9E6Q - chains 1 and Ad of the 40 polymer chains in the assembly; structure by electron microscopy, 1.95 A resolution.

Chain 1:
Molecule: 23S rRNA
Organism: Pyrobaculum calidifontis JCM 11548
Sequence (3024 nucleotides; numbered 1 to 3024; the number before each row is that of its first residue):
     1 UAGGCAAAGC CGCCCGGUGG AUGGCUCGGC UCGGGCGXCG AAGAAGGGCG UGGCAAGCUG
    61 CGAUAAGCCC GGGGUAGCXG CAGGCAGGCU UAGAACCCGG GAUCCCCGAA UGGGGCUUCC
   121 UGCCGGGGCC GAAUAGGCCC CGGCGCCCCG UAAGGGGCGG GAACGCGGGG AAAGGAAACA
   181 UCUUAGUACC CGCAGGAAGG GAAGCCAACA GGGACCCCCU GAGUAGGGGC GACCGAAAGG
   241 GGGAUAGCCC AAACCAAAUC CUCGCGGGAC AACCGUGGGG AGAUGUGGGG CUUGGGCCCG
   301 GGCAACCGCC GGCGGGCGGU AGCCGAAGUG GGCUGGAAUG CCCCGCCGUA GAGGGUGAUA
   361 GCCCCGUAGG CGAAACCGCC CGUGGCGGAG UCCCGGGGUC CCGGAGUACC UCGGCUUAGU
   421 UUUGCCGGGG GAACGCGCCG GCCACUGGCC GGCAAGGCUA AGCACGUCCC GAGUCCGAUA
   481 GCGCACUAGU ACCGUGAGGG AAAGCUGAAA AGAACCCCGG AAGGGGGGUG AAAAGAGCCU
   541 GAAACCGGGC GGCUACAGUG GGGCAGGCCC GAAAGGAUGC CCCCUCCCGA AGGAAACCCC
   601 GGUGACGGGG GAGUACGAGG GAGGGGGUCC AGGGUCUGCC CUUACGUCUA GAAACACGGG
   661 CCGGGGAGUU CACGGCCGUG GCGAGCCUAA GGGGUUCAAC CCCGGAGGCG UAGGGAAACC
   721 GACAGCCCGC AGCGGGGCAA CCCGCGAGGG GCGGGGUCUU AAAGGGCCCG UAGUCACGGC
   781 CGUGAGACCA GAAACCGGGC GAUCUAGCCC UGGGCAGGGU GAAGCGGGGC GAAAGCCCCG
   841 UGGAGGCCCG AAGGGGUUCU GAUGUGCAAA UCGUUCCCAU GACCUGGGGC UAGGGGCAAA
   901 AGACCAAUCA AGCCCGGUGA UAGCUGGUUC CCCCCGAAGC GGGUCUCAGC CCGGCCUCCC
   961 CGGAGGCGGC CGGCGGGGUA GAGUACUGAU CGGGGGUGCG GGAGCCGAAA GGCUCCGGCC
  1021 CCCGGUCAAA CUCCGAACCU GCCAGCGCCG UAGAAGGGGG GAGGCGGGGG CGGUGGGGUA
  1081 AGCCUCCGCU CCGAGACGGG AACAACCGAG ACCGGGGUUA AGGCCCCCAA GUGCGGGCUU
  1141 AGUGUCAAUC UAAAAGGGCG UCCCCCGCCC AAGACAGCGG GGCCGUGGGC CUAACAGCAG
  1201 CCAUCGGCUA AGCAACGCGU AACAGCGGAC CCGCCGAGGC GGGGGGCCCC GAAGAUGUAC
  1261 AGGGACUAAG CCCGCCGCCG AGACCCCGGC CCGCGGGCCG UUGGCCCGCG UGGGGUAGGG
  1321 GGGCGCGGCC GUGGGGCAGA AGCCGGGCCG UGAGGUCCGG UGGACCCGCG GCCGACGAAG
  1381 AUCCCGGCGG UAGUAGCAGC GAAGAGGGGU GAGAAGCCCC UCCGCCGGAA AGGACCAGGG
  1441 UUUCCUGGCA ACUUCAAUAG GCCAGGAGUU AGCCGGUCCU AAGGCGGGGC CUAAUAGGCA
  1501 CCCGCCGAAA GGGAAACGGG UUAAUAUUCC CGUGCCGCGG GGGUAGGUUC UGCGGCAACG
  1561 CAGGCCCCGU CCCCGACGCC UCGGGAUAGG GCGGGCGGGA CUGCCGUCCC GCUUAACCGU
  1621 CGAAGGCCGG GGAGUGCCGU AAUGGCGAGA ACCGGCCGAA GGCGGGAAUA GCCGGGGGUU
  1681 UCCCCGGUCC GCCCGACUCC UGGGGCCCGU GAAAAGGGGA CGGGGAACGA GCCCCCGCGC
  1741 CCGUACCGAG AACCGACGCA GGUGCUCCUG GGUGAGAAGC CCAAGGCGGC UCGGGUGACC
  1801 CCGGGCCAGG GAACUCGGCA AAUUGGCCCC GUAACUUCGG GAGAAGGGGU GCCUGCGGUC
  1861 UUGGGGUAUA CCCCCGGGAC CGCAGGUCGC AGUGGCAAGG GGGACCUGAC UGUUUAACAA
  1921 AAACAUAGGU CCCCGCGAGC CCGUAAGGGU GUGUACGGGG GCUGAAUCCU GGCCACUGGC
  1981 GGUACGUGAX CCCCGGGUAC AACCGGGCGA XGCGCXGCUG AAGGCCGGGG GUAACUCUGA
  2041 CCCUCUUAAG GUAGCXAAXU GCCUUGCCGG GUAAGUUCCG GCGUGCAUGA AUGGAUCAAC
  2101 GAGGUCCCCA CUGUCCCGGC CCGGGGCCCG GCGAACCCAC CUCCAGGUGC ACAGUCCUGG
  2161 GACCCCCGAC GGGGCGAGAA GUCCCUAUGG AGCUUCACAG CAGCCUGUCG UUGCGGGGGG
  2221 GCGGGGGGUG CAGAGCGUAG GUGGGAGCGA UGAAACGGGG UCUCCGGGCC CCGUGGAUGC
  2281 GACCCUGGAA CACCACCCAC UCUCCGCCCC UCCGCUUACC CGCCGCAAGG CGGGGACAGC
  2341 GGCAGGCGGG CUGUUCGGCU GGGGCGGCAC ACCCCUGAAA AGAUAUCGGG GGUGCCCAAA
  2401 GCUCGGCUCA GGCGGGUCAG AAAUCCGCCG UAGAGUGUAA GGGCAAAAGC CGGGCUGACU
  2461 GGGCCCUUGA ACGCAAGGGG CCCAGGCGGG AAACCGGGGC CUAGAGAACG CUCGUGCCCC
  2521 CACCAGUGGG GGCCGGGCAU GACAGAAAAG UUACCCUAGG AAUAACCGGC UCGUCGCGGG
  2581 UGAGAGUCCC CAUCGACCCC GCGGUUUGGU ACCCAGACGU CGUCUCUUCC CAUCCUGGCG
  2641 GUGCAGCAGC CGCCAAGGGU GGGGCUGCCC GCCCAUUAAA GGGGAACGUG XGAUGGGUUC
  2701 AGACCGUCGC GAGACAGGUC GGUCUCUACC UGUCGGGGGC GCUGGCCGCC UGAGGGGAAG
  2761 GUGCCCUCAG UACGAGAGGA ACGGGGCGCC GCGGCCUCUA GUGUACCGGU UGUCCGGCAG
  2821 GGCACUGCCG GGCAGCCACG CCGUGGGGGA UAACCGCUGA AAGCAUCUAA GCGGGAAGCC
  2881 CUCCCCGAGA CGAGGCGGCC GUUGCCCUGG GGGCAACCCC GGGGCACGAG GGCUCCXGUA
  2941 GAAGACGGGG UUGAUGGGGG GGCGGUGUAA CCCCCGAGGG UUUCCCGAGG GGAGAGCCGG
  3001 CCCCUCCCAA UCGCCCGAGC GUXC
Unresolved in the structure: 996-1019, 1178-1233, 2032-2040, 2218-2310
Modified positions: 5MC (5-methylcytidine-5'-monophosphate) at position 38, B8T (4-methyl, cytidine-5'-monophosphate) at position 79, OMC (o2'-methylycytidine-5'-monophosphate) at position 492, OMC (o2'-methylycytidine-5'-monophosphate) at position 493, OMC (o2'-methylycytidine-5'-monophosphate) at position 673, OMC (o2'-methylycytidine-5'-monophosphate) at position 872, OMU (o2'-methyluridine 5'-monophosphate) at position 875, OMG (o2'-methylguanosine-5'-monophosphate) at position 902, OMU (o2'-methyluridine 5'-monophosphate) at position 908, OMC (o2'-methylycytidine-5'-monophosphate) at position 1816, PSU (pseudouridine-5'-monophosphate) at position 1911, OMG (o2'-methylguanosine-5'-monophosphate) at position 1947, OMG (o2'-methylguanosine-5'-monophosphate) at position 1949, OMG (o2'-methylguanosine-5'-monophosphate) at position 1957, OMG (o2'-methylguanosine-5'-monophosphate) at position 1971, OMC (o2'-methylycytidine-5'-monophosphate) at position 1976, PSU (pseudouridine-5'-monophosphate) at position 1987, A2M (2'-O-methyladenosine 5'-(dihydrogen phosphate)) at position 1990, A2M (2'-O-methyladenosine 5'-(dihydrogen phosphate)) at position 2011, 4AC (N(4)-acetylcytidine-5'-monophosphate) at position 2016, OMG (o2'-methylguanosine-5'-monophosphate) at position 2017, OMC (o2'-methylycytidine-5'-monophosphate) at position 2018, PSU (pseudouridine-5'-monophosphate) at position 2044, 5MC (5-methylcytidine-5'-monophosphate) at position 2056, A2M (2'-O-methyladenosine 5'-(dihydrogen phosphate)) at position 2059, OMG (o2'-methylguanosine-5'-monophosphate) at position 2066, OMG (o2'-methylguanosine-5'-monophosphate) at position 2071, OMU (o2'-methyluridine 5'-monophosphate) at position 2077, OMU (o2'-methyluridine 5'-monophosphate) at position 2088, OMG (o2'-methylguanosine-5'-monophosphate) at position 2103, OMG (o2'-methylguanosine-5'-monophosphate) at position 2104, OMC (o2'-methylycytidine-5'-monophosphate) at position 2115, OMC (o2'-methylycytidine-5'-monophosphate) at position 2116, OMC (o2'-methylycytidine-5'-monophosphate) at position 2143, OMU (o2'-methyluridine 5'-monophosphate) at position 2155, OMG (o2'-methylguanosine-5'-monophosphate) at position 2176, OMG (o2'-methylguanosine-5'-monophosphate) at position 2362, OMG (o2'-methylguanosine-5'-monophosphate) at position 2366, OMG (o2'-methylguanosine-5'-monophosphate) at position 2388, OMU (o2'-methyluridine 5'-monophosphate) at position 2408, OMG (o2'-methylguanosine-5'-monophosphate) at position 2537, OMC (o2'-methylycytidine-5'-monophosphate) at position 2538, OMC (o2'-methylycytidine-5'-monophosphate) at position 2555, PSU (pseudouridine-5'-monophosphate) at position 2571, OMU (o2'-methyluridine 5'-monophosphate) at position 2574, OMG (o2'-methylguanosine-5'-monophosphate) at position 2601, PSU (pseudouridine-5'-monophosphate) at position 2607, OMG (o2'-methylguanosine-5'-monophosphate) at position 2608, PSU (pseudouridine-5'-monophosphate) at position 2610, OMU (o2'-methyluridine 5'-monophosphate) at position 2623, OMC (o2'-methylycytidine-5'-monophosphate) at position 2624, PSU (pseudouridine-5'-monophosphate) at position 2625, OMU (o2'-methyluridine 5'-monophosphate) at position 2628, OMU (o2'-methyluridine 5'-monophosphate) at position 2666, OMG (o2'-methylguanosine-5'-monophosphate) at position 2667, A2M (2'-O-methyladenosine 5'-(dihydrogen phosphate)) at position 2691, UR3 (3-methyluridine-5'-monophoshate) at position 2698, OMC (o2'-methylycytidine-5'-monophosphate) at position 2704, OMU (o2'-methyluridine 5'-monophosphate) at position 2707, OMC (o2'-methylycytidine-5'-monophosphate) at position 2720, OMU (o2'-methyluridine 5'-monophosphate) at position 2851, OMC (o2'-methylycytidine-5'-monophosphate) at position 2884, OMC (o2'-methylycytidine-5'-monophosphate) at position 2885, B8T (4-methyl, cytidine-5'-monophosphate) at position 2937, G7M (N7-methyl-guanosine-5'-monophosphate) at position 3023
Ion coordination: Mg2+ site 1: A7, A8; Mg2+ site 2 near G24 (its only coordinating residue here); Mg2+ site 3 near U111 (its only coordinating residue here); Mg2+ site 4 near A173 (its only coordinating residue here); Mg2+ site 5: A173, U2354; Mg2+ site 6: A178, C179; Mg2+ site 7: C179, G2190; Mg2+ site 8 near G186 (its only coordinating residue here); Mg2+ site 9 near A198 (its only coordinating residue here); Mg2+ site 10 near G199 (its only coordinating residue here); Mg2+ site 11: G223, G235 (shared with 1 residue of chain AH); Mg2+ site 12 near U286 (its only coordinating residue here); 119 more Mg2+ sites not listed
Ligand contacts:
  - spermine (SPM), molecule 1: G24, G336, A337, A358, C505, U506, G507, A508, A531, C539, C1337, G1363, A1364
  - spermine (SPM), molecule 2: A41, G43, U111, G112, C144, G145, C146, G155, G156, G157, C158
  - spermine (SPM), molecule 3: U121, G122, C123, C138, C139, C140, C1740, C1741
  - spermine (SPM), molecule 4: G167, G168, G169, G170, G186, C415
  - spermine (SPM), molecule 5: A177, A178, C179, C230, G231, U2188, A2508, C2509, A2546
  - spermine (SPM), molecule 6: C182, U183, U184, A185, G186, G227, G228, U416, U417, G419, U420
  - spermine (SPM), molecule 7: G200, G201, A202, A454, A455, G456, G457, C458, U459
  - spermine (SPM), molecule 8: G226, G227, G228, C230, U420, U422, A2522
  - spermine (SPM), molecule 9: G351, A352, G353, G354, G355, U356, A360, G361
  - spermine (SPM), molecule 10: G413, G414, C2201, C2343, A2344
  - spermine (SPM), molecule 11: G494, U495, G496, U803, A906, A907, C1754, G1755
  - spermine (SPM), molecule 12: C515, C516, C517, C518, G519, G523, G524, G525, G526, G527
  - spermine (SPM), molecule 13: G589, A590, A591, G592, G593, G613, U614, A615, C616, G617
  - spermine (SPM), molecule 14: U642, U643, A1096, C1097, G1098, A1102, C1103, A1104, C2156, C2157
  - spermine (SPM), molecule 15: A644, C645, A654, C655, A656, C657, G658, G659, A2177, G2178, A2179, A2180, G2616, A2617
  - spermine (SPM), molecule 16: A650, G1068, G1069, G1070, C1083, C1084, C2612
  - spermine (SPM), molecule 17: G715, A716, G766, A2508, C2509, C2534
  - spermine (SPM), molecule 18: C781, G782, C951, A1062, G1063, G1064, G1319
  - spermine (SPM), molecule 19: G791, G916, G917, U918, G919, A920
  - spermine (SPM), molecule 20: C808, C809, C810, U811, G812, G813, U885, G886, G887, G888, G889
  - spermine (SPM), molecule 21: C849, G1825, G1826, C1827, G1843, A1844, A1898, G1899
  - spermine (SPM), molecule 22: G854, G855, G856, G1750, G1761, G1762, U1763, C1765
  - spermine (SPM), molecule 23: G856, U857, U858, C859, U871, G873, U874, A1916, A1917
  - spermine (SPM), molecule 24: U857, U858, A1920, A1921, OMG_2103, OMG_2104, U2105, G2721, G2722
  - spermine (SPM), molecule 25: G866, C867, A868, U1453, U1454, C1757
  - spermine (SPM), molecule 26: C934, C935, G936, U1316, A1317, G1318, G1319, G1320, G1321
  - spermine (SPM), molecule 27: U979, A980, G981, A982, A1029, U1032, C1034, G1035, G2377, A2378, A2379
  - spermine (SPM), molecule 28: G1123, C1124, C1125, C1126, C1127, U1145, A1259, C1260, A1261, G1262, G1263, G1264, A1265
  - spermine (SPM), molecule 29: U1394, A1395, C1800, G2125, G2126, C2127, C2128, C2167, G2168, A2169, C2170, A2728
  - spermine (SPM), molecule 30: A1398, G1793, G1795, U1796, G1797, G2124, G2125, G2126
  - spermine (SPM), molecule 31: G1399, C1400, A1402, A1403, A1430, G1750, C1787, G1789, C1790
  - spermine (SPM), molecule 32: G1428, G1770, G1771, G1772, U1773, G1774
  - spermine (SPM), molecule 33: U1492, A1493, G2203, G2341, G2342
  - spermine (SPM), molecule 34: A1588, G1589, U1614, A1615, C1663, G1664, G1665, G1666
  - spermine (SPM), molecule 35: U1710, G1711, A1712, A1713
  - spermine (SPM), molecule 36: C1806, C1807, U2802, G2803, C2829, G2830, G2831, G2832
  - spermine (SPM), molecule 37: U1850, G1851, C1852, A1884, G1885, G1886, U1887, C1888, G1889, G1892
  - spermine (SPM), molecule 38: U1907, G1908, U1963, G1964, U2092, G2093, G2094, A2095, U2096, OMC_2704, C2705
  - spermine (SPM), molecule 39: A1938, G1939, C1940, G1948, OMG_1949, U1950, G1951
  - spermine (SPM), molecule 40: OMC_2115, OMC_2116, C2117, G2118
  - spermine (SPM), molecule 41: C2464, C2465, U2467, U2468, G2469, A2475, A2476, G2477, G2478, G2479, G2480
  - spermine (SPM), molecule 42: C2621, G2622, OMU_2623, A2685, G2688, U2689, G2690, A2693, U2694
  - spermine (SPM), molecule 43: G2661, G2662, A2680, G2681, G2682, G2683
  - spermine (SPM), molecule 44: G2755, G2756, G2757, A2759, C2880
  - spermine (SPM), molecule 45: G2760, G2761, U2762, G2763, C2787, G2788, C2789, G2845
  - spermine (SPM), molecule 46: A2954, U2955, G2956, G2957, G2958, G2959, G2960, C3003, C3004, U3005

Chain Ad:
Molecule: Large ribosomal subunit protein eL37
Organism: Pyrobaculum calidifontis JCM 11548
Reference sequence: A3MY38 (A3MY38_PYRCJ); residues 1-52 here = UniProt positions 1-52
Chain sequence (52 residues; each row starts with the number of its first residue):
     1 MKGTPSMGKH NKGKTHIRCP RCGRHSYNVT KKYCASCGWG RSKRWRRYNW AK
Ion coordination: Zn2+: Cys-19, Cys-22, Cys-34, Cys-37

How chain 1 and chain Ad interact:
Pairs across the interface (134):
  A45(1) with Trp-45(Ad), base contact
  G46(1) with Arg-21(Ad), hydrogen bond to the base; Trp-45(Ad), sugar contact
  G47(1) with Arg-21(Ad), sugar contact; Cys-22(Ad), hydrogen bond to the sugar; Gly-23(Ad), hydrogen bond to the sugar
  C107(1) with Pro-20(Ad), hydrogen bond to the sugar
  G108(1) with Arg-21(Ad), phosphate contact; Trp-39(Ad), phosphate contact
  A109(1) with Arg-21(Ad), salt bridge to the phosphate; Trp-39(Ad), hydrogen bond to the phosphate; Lys-43(Ad), phosphate contact
  A110(1) with Lys-43(Ad), phosphate contact
  G115(1) with Trp-39(Ad), base contact
  C116(1) with Lys-14(Ad), hydrogen bond to the base; Tyr-27(Ad), hydrogen bond to the phosphate; Val-29(Ad), sugar contact; Lys-32(Ad), salt bridge to the phosphate
  U117(1) with Lys-14(Ad), base contact; Ile-17(Ad), base contact
  U118(1) with Cys-19(Ad), base contact; Pro-20(Ad), base contact; Gly-23(Ad), base contact
  C158(1) with Lys-43(Ad), phosphate contact
  G159(1) with Lys-43(Ad), phosphate contact; Arg-44(Ad), salt bridge to the phosphate
  G160(1) with Arg-44(Ad), phosphate contact; Trp-45(Ad), hydrogen bond to the phosphate; Arg-47(Ad), phosphate contact
  G161(1) with Arg-47(Ad), salt bridge to the phosphate
  C189(1) with Asn-49(Ad), phosphate contact; Trp-50(Ad), phosphate contact
  C190(1) with Tyr-48(Ad), phosphate contact; Asn-49(Ad), hydrogen bond to the phosphate
  G192(1) with Arg-44(Ad), salt bridge to the phosphate
  C193(1) with Arg-44(Ad), salt bridge to the phosphate
  G494(1) with Arg-24(Ad), hydrogen bond to the base
  U495(1) with His-16(Ad), hydrogen bond to the sugar; His-25(Ad), phosphate contact
  G496(1) with His-16(Ad), hydrogen bond to the sugar; His-25(Ad), salt bridge to the phosphate; Ser-26(Ad), hydrogen bond to the phosphate; Ala-35(Ad), sugar contact
  A497(1) with Arg-24(Ad), salt bridge to the phosphate; Ser-26(Ad), hydrogen bond to the phosphate; Ala-35(Ad), sugar contact; Ser-36(Ad), phosphate contact; Arg-46(Ad), hydrogen bond to the phosphate; Trp-50(Ad), sugar contact
  G498(1) with Arg-24(Ad), hydrogen bond to the base; Arg-46(Ad), salt bridge to the phosphate
  G499(1) with Lys-52(Ad), salt bridge to the phosphate
  G500(1) with Lys-52(Ad), salt bridge to the phosphate
  G797(1) with Trp-50(Ad), base contact
  G798(1) with Tyr-48(Ad), sugar contact; Trp-50(Ad), hydrogen bond to the sugar
  G799(1) with Arg-46(Ad), hydrogen bond to the sugar; Tyr-48(Ad), hydrogen bond to the phosphate; Trp-50(Ad), sugar contact
  C800(1) with Ala-35(Ad), phosphate contact; Arg-41(Ad), salt bridge to the phosphate; Arg-46(Ad), salt bridge to the phosphate
  G801(1) with Thr-15(Ad), phosphate contact; His-16(Ad), salt bridge to the phosphate; Asn-28(Ad), hydrogen bond to the phosphate; Lys-31(Ad), salt bridge to the phosphate; Ala-35(Ad), phosphate contact
  A802(1) with Thr-15(Ad), hydrogen bond to the phosphate; Lys-31(Ad), phosphate contact
  U803(1) with Lys-9(Ad), base contact; His-10(Ad), hydrogen bond to the sugar; Asn-11(Ad), base contact; Lys-12(Ad), base contact; Gly-13(Ad), hydrogen bond to the base; Lys-14(Ad), base contact; Thr-15(Ad), sugar contact
  C804(1) with Ser-6(Ad), sugar contact; Lys-9(Ad), phosphate contact; His-10(Ad), sugar contact
  U805(1) with Lys-9(Ad), salt bridge to the phosphate
  A868(1) with Thr-4(Ad), sugar contact
  A870(1) with Met-1(Ad), sugar contact; Gly-3(Ad), phosphate contact; Thr-4(Ad), hydrogen bond to the phosphate
  U871(1) with Pro-5(Ad), phosphate contact
  G886(1) with Lys-12(Ad), hydrogen bond to the phosphate
  G887(1) with Lys-12(Ad), salt bridge to the phosphate
  G889(1) with Thr-30(Ad), phosphate contact
  C890(1) with Thr-30(Ad), phosphate contact
  A906(1) with His-10(Ad), base contact; Thr-15(Ad), hydrogen bond to the base
  A907(1) with Lys-2(Ad), sugar contact; Gly-3(Ad), base contact; Thr-4(Ad), base contact; Met-7(Ad), phosphate contact
  OMU_908(1) with Lys-2(Ad), salt bridge to the phosphate
  C915(1) with Trp-50(Ad), hydrogen bond to the sugar; Ala-51(Ad), sugar contact
  G916(1) with Trp-50(Ad), sugar contact
  A1437(1) with Asn-11(Ad), base contact; Lys-12(Ad), hydrogen bond to the sugar
  G1438(1) with Asn-11(Ad), hydrogen bond to the sugar; Lys-12(Ad), sugar contact
  G1484(1) with Lys-32(Ad), sugar contact
  A1496(1) with Arg-41(Ad), hydrogen bond to the base; Ser-42(Ad), sugar contact; Trp-45(Ad), base contact; Arg-46(Ad), base contact; Tyr-48(Ad), base contact
  G1497(1) with Arg-41(Ad), salt bridge to the phosphate
  A1749(1) with Asn-11(Ad), base contact
  C1753(1) with Asn-11(Ad), hydrogen bond to the sugar
  C1754(1) with Met-7(Ad), hydrogen bond to the sugar; Gly-8(Ad), base contact; His-10(Ad), sugar contact; Asn-11(Ad), sugar contact
  G1755(1) with Thr-4(Ad), sugar contact; Met-7(Ad), sugar contact
  G1761(1) with Thr-4(Ad), hydrogen bond to the base; Pro-5(Ad), sugar contact; Gly-8(Ad), base contact
  G1762(1) with Pro-5(Ad), hydrogen bond to the sugar; Gly-8(Ad), hydrogen bond to the base; Lys-9(Ad), sugar contact; Asn-11(Ad), base contact
  U1763(1) with Gly-8(Ad), sugar contact; Lys-9(Ad), sugar contact; Asn-11(Ad), hydrogen bond to the base
  A1916(1) with Met-1(Ad), hydrogen bond to the sugar; Lys-2(Ad), hydrogen bond to the sugar; Ser-6(Ad), base contact
  A1917(1) with Met-1(Ad), base contact; Lys-2(Ad), hydrogen bond to the sugar; Gly-3(Ad), base contact
Other interface residues (no listed pair), chain 1 (67 interface residues in all): C191, G489, A869, C904, C1485, G1486
Other interface residues (no listed pair), chain Ad (49 interface residues in all): Arg-18, Tyr-33, Gly-40

Summary:
67 residues of chain 1 and 49 residues of chain Ad are in contact; the contacts include 39 hydrogen bonds and
19 salt bridges. Among the polar pairs are G46(1)/Arg-21(Ad), C116(1)/Lys-14(Ad) and G494(1)/Arg-24(Ad). Bound
to chain 1: 46 copies of spermine.
Chain 1 is 23S rRNA and chain Ad is Large ribosomal subunit protein eL37, both from Pyrobaculum calidifontis
JCM 11548; the structure, Cryo-EM structure of the Pyrobaculum calidifontis 50S ribosomal subunit in complex
with Dri, was determined by electron microscopy.
